PDB entry 1JU4 | X-ray diffraction, 1.63 A resolution | chain A

== Chain A ==
Molecule: cocaine esterase
Source organism: Rhodococcus sp. MB1
UniProt: Q9L9D7 (COCE_RHOSM); residue numbers follow UniProt; this construct covers 1-574
Amino-acid sequence (583 residues; each row starts with the number of its first residue):
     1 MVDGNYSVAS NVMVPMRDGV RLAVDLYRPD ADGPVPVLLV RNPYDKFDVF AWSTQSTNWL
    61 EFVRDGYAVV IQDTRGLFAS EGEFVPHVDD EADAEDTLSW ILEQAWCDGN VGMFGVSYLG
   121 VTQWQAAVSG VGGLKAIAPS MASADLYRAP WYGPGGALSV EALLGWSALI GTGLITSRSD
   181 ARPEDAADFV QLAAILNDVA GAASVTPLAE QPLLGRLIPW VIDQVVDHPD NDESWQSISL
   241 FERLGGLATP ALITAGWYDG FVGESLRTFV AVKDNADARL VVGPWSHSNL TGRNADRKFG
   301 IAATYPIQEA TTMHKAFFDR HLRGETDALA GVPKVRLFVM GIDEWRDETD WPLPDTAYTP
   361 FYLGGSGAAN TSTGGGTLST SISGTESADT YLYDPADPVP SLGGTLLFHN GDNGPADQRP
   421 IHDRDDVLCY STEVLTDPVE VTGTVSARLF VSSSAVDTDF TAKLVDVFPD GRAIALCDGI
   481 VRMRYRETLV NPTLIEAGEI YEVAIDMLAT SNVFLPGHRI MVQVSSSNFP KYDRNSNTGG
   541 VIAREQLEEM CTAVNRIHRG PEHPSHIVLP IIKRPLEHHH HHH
Not modelled in the structure: 1-4, 575-583
Differences from the reference sequence: cloning artifact (575-577); expression tag (578-583)
Ligand contacts: benzoic acid (BEZ): Tyr44, Val116, Ser117, Tyr118, Pro150, Trp151, Trp166, Phe261, His287, Leu407, Phe408
UniProt features mapped onto this chain:
  - active site: Ser117 (Acyl-ester intermediate), Asp259 (Charge relay system), His287 (Charge relay system)
  - binding site (substrate): Tyr44, Tyr118
  - site: Tyr44 (Probably involved in activating the substrate carbonyl and the acyl enzyme for hydrolysis)
  - mutagenesis: Tyr44 (Y44F: Loss of activity. Has no protective effects against cocaine-induced convulsions and lethality in rat), Gln55 (Q55A/E: Decrease in activity), Ser117 (S117A: Loss of activity. Has no protective effects against cocaine-induced convulsions and lethality in rat; S117C: Great decrease in activity), Trp151 (W151A: Decrease in activity), Trp166 (W166A: Decrease in activity), Leu169 (L169K: Displays greatly enhanced stability, with a half-life of 570 minutes at 37 degrees Celsius. Exhibits 4.5-fold reduction in catalytic efficiency), Thr172 (T172R: Displays enhanced stability, with a half-life of 78 minutes at 37 degrees Celsius, and exhibits 3-fold reduction in catalytic efficiency ...), Gly173 (G173Q: Displays enhanced stability, with a half-life of 75 minutes at 37 degrees Celsius, and has no deleterious effect on catalytic efficiency ...), Asp259 (D259N: Loss of activity), Phe261 (F261A: Decrease in activity), His287 (H287A: Loss of activity), Leu407 (L407A: Decrease in activity), 1 further mutagenesis entry in UniProt

== In short ==
Bound to chain A: benzoic acid. UniProt lists 3 active-site residues, substrate-binding residues Tyr44 and
Tyr118 and 13 mutagenesis sites.
Chain A is cocaine esterase (Rhodococcus sp. MB1); the structure, Bacterial cocaine esterase complex with
product, was determined by X-ray diffraction, deposited together with 1JU3.
